PDB entry 6YUD | X-ray diffraction, 1.84 A resolution | chains A and K of the 3 polymer chains in the assembly

Chain A:
Protein: Uncharacterized protein AF_1864
Source organism: Archaeoglobus fulgidus
Reference sequence: O28415 (Y1864_ARCFU); numbering as in UniProt (aligned over 1-104)
Amino-acid sequence (111 residues; numbered -6 to 104; the number before each row is that of its first residue; numbers below 1 keep their minus sign (Gly-6 is residue -6)):
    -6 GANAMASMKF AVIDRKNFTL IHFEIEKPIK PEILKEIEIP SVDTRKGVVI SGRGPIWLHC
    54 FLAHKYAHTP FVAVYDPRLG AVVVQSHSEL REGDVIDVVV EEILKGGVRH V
Unresolved in the structure: -6 to -2, 99-104
Differences from the reference sequence: expression tag (-6 to 0); engineered mutation Ala60 (His in O28415)
Reported in the primary citation:
  - mutagenesis - H60A, D69A: abolished catalytic activity
  - binding site for Cyclic tetraadenosine monophosphate (cA4) (chain K): Ile22, Ser44, Gly45, Arg46, Ile49, Arg71
  - binding site for Cyclic tetraadenosine monophosphate (cA4): His80
  - conformationally variable residues (side-chain flip): Arg71, His80
  - contacts within the chain: Asp69-Arg71 (hydrogen bond)
  - catalytic residues: His57, Arg71 (proposed by the authors, not directly observed)
  - catalytic residues: Asp69
  - mutagenesis - R71A, H80A: decreased catalytic activity

Chain K:
Molecule: Cyclic tetraadenosine monophosphate (cA4)
Sequence (4 nucleotides; each row starts with the number of its first residue):
     4 A
     1 AAA

Interface between chain A and chain K:
Residue-residue contacts (15):
  His15(A) - A1(K)  base contact
  Ile18(A) - A4(K)  base contact
  Pro21(A) - A4(K)  base contact
  Ile22(A) - A4(K)  hydrogen bond to the base
  Ser44(A) - A1(K)  hydrogen bond to the base
  Gly45(A) - A1(K)  hydrogen bond to the base
  Arg46(A) - A1(K)  salt bridge to the phosphate
  Gly47(A) - A4(K)  sugar contact
  Pro48(A) - A4(K)  phosphate contact
  Ile49(A) - A3(K)  phosphate contact
  Ile49(A) - A4(K)  hydrogen bond to the phosphate
  Tyr68(A) - A1(K)  base contact
  Pro70(A) - A1(K)  sugar contact
  Arg71(A) - A1(K)  sugar contact
  Arg71(A) - A2(K)  salt bridge to the phosphate
Also at the interface, not in a pair above, chain A (17 interface residues in all): Trp50, His52, Asp69, Glu94

In short:
The interface between chain A and chain K involves 17 residues on one side and 4 on the other; the contacts
include 4 hydrogen bonds and 2 salt bridges. Polar pairs include Ile22(A)-A4(K), Ser44(A)-A1(K) and
Gly45(A)-A1(K). The paper reports catalytic residues His57(A), Arg71(A) and Asp69(A); H60A and D69A of chain A
abolish catalytic activity; 4 substitutions were tested in all.
Chain A is Uncharacterized protein AF_1864 (Archaeoglobus fulgidus) and chain K is Cyclic tetraadenosine
monophosphate (cA4); the structure, Structure of Csx3/Crn3 from Archaeoglobus fulgidus in complex with cyclic
tetra-adenylate (cA4), was determined by X-ray diffraction.
